Entry 5KP6 (X-ray diffraction, 2.05 A resolution); this record covers chains A and B.

# Chain A
Molecule: CurD
Source organism: Moorea producens 3L
Notes: EC 2.3.3.10
UniProt: F4Y432 (F4Y432_9CYAN); residue numbers follow UniProt; this construct covers 1-419
Sequence (443 residues; row label = number of the first residue in the row; numbers below 1 keep their minus sign (Met-23 is residue -23)):
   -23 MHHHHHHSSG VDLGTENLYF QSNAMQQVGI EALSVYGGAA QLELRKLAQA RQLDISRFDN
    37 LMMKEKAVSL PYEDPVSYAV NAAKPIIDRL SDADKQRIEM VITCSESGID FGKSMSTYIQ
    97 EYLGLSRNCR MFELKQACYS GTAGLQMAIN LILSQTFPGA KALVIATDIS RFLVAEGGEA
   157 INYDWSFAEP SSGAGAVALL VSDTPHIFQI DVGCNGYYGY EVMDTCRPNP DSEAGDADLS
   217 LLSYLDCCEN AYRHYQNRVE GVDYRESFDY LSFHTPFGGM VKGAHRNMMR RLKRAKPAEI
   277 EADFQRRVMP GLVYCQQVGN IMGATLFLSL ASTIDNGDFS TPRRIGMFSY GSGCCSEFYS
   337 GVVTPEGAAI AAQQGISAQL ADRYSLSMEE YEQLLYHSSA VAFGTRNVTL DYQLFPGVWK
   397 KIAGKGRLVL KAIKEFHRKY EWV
Disordered / not traced: -23 to 1, 150-163
Sequence notes: initiating methionine (-23); expression tag (-22 to 0); engineered mutation Ala344 (Lys in F4Y432), Ala345 (Gln in F4Y432), Ala347 (Gln in F4Y432)
From the paper describing this entry:
  - mutagenesis - R33A, C114S: abolished catalytic activity
  - mutagenesis - P166A, S167A, D214A, K344A/Q345A/Q347A: unchanged catalytic activity
  - mutagenesis - R33D, D214R, D222A, D222R, E225A, E225R, R266A, R266E: decreased catalytic activity
  - mutagenesis - R33A, R33D: decreased binding to CurB (chain B)

# Chain B
Molecule: CurB
Source organism: Lyngbya majuscula
UniProt: Q6DNF1 (Q6DNF1_9CYAN); residue numbers follow UniProt; this construct covers 1-78
Sequence (102 residues; numbered -23 to 78; the number before each row is that of its first residue; numbers below 1 keep their minus sign (Met-23 is residue -23)):
   -23 MHHHHHHSSG VDLGTENLYF QSNAMSKEQV LKIIKKYTRE IAPELEDSPL EPTDSLKKLG
    37 IDSVNRAEII MMVMEDLSLN IPRIELAGAK NIGELADLFA AK
Disordered / not traced: -23 to 0
Sequence notes: initiating methionine (-23); expression tag (-22 to 0)
From the paper describing this entry:
  - mutagenesis - R42A: unchanged catalytic activity

# Interface between chain A and chain B
Contacting residue pairs (27; chain A residue first):
  Leu37(A) - Asp38(B)
  Tyr196(A) - Ile60(B)  hydrophobic
  Asp214(A) - Ser39(B)
  Asp214(A) - Arg42(B)  salt bridge
  Leu215(A) - Ile60(B)  hydrophobic
  Leu217(A) - Ser39(B)
  Leu217(A) - Val40(B)  hydrophobic
  Leu217(A) - Ala43(B)  hydrophobic
  Leu218(A) - Arg59(B)
  Leu218(A) - Ile60(B)
  Leu218(A) - Ala63(B)  hydrophobic
  Ser219(A) - Ile60(B)
  Leu221(A) - Met47(B)  hydrophobic
  Leu221(A) - Arg59(B)
  Asp222(A) - Pro58(B)
  Asp222(A) - Arg59(B)  salt bridge
  Asp222(A) - Ile60(B)  hydrogen bond (side chain-backbone)
  Glu225(A) - Arg59(B)  salt bridge
  Phe253(A) - Val40(B)  hydrophobic
  Gly255(A) - Val40(B)
  Met256(A) - Val40(B)  hydrophobic
  Arg262(A) - Glu44(B)  salt bridge
  Asn263(A) - Met47(B)  hydrogen bond
  Asn263(A) - Arg59(B)  hydrogen bond
  Arg266(A) - Glu44(B)  salt bridge
  Arg267(A) - Asn56(B)  hydrogen bond
  Arg267(A) - Arg59(B)
Also at the interface, not in a pair above, chain B (14 interface residues in all): Ile46, Leu62
Interface features reported in the paper:
  - residue pairs: Asp214(A)-Arg42(B), Glu225(A)-Arg59(B)
  - hot spots on chain A (mutagenesis) - D222A, D222R, R266A, R266E: decreased binding to CurB (chain B)

# In short
The interface between chain A and chain B involves 17 residues on one side and 14 on the other; the contacts
include 4 hydrogen bonds and 5 salt bridges. Among the polar pairs are Asp214(A)-Arg42(B), Asp222(A)-Arg59(B)
and Glu225(A)-Arg59(B). The paper describes contacts between Asp214(A) and Arg42(B) and Glu225(A) and
Arg59(B). From the paper: R33D, D214R and D222A of chain A, among others, reduce catalytic activity; R33A,
R33D and D222A of chain A, among others, reduce binding to CurB (chain B); 15 substitutions were tested in
all.
Here chain A is CurD (Moorea producens 3L) and chain B is CurB (Lyngbya majuscula). Entry 5KP6 (Crystal
Structure of the Curacin Biosynthetic Pathway HMG Synthase in Complex with Apo Donor-ACP) was determined by
X-ray diffraction (same publication as 5KP5, 5KP7 and 5KP8).
